PDB entry 2Z3Q | X-ray diffraction, 1.85 A resolution | chains A and B

Chain A:
Molecule: Interleukin-15
From: Homo sapiens
UniProtKB: P40933 (IL15_HUMAN); residues 1-114 here correspond to UniProt positions 49-162 (UniProt number = residue number + 48)
Amino-acid sequence (119 residues; row label = number of the first residue in the row; numbers below 1 keep their minus sign (Ala-4 is residue -4)):
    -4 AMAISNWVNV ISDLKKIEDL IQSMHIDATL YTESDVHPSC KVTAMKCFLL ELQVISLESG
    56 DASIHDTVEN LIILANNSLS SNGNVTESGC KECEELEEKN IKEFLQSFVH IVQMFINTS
Not modelled in the structure: 76-80
Differences from the reference sequence: expression tag (-4 to 0)
Curated features (UniProtKB/Swiss-Prot):
  - glycosylation: Asn79 (N-linked (GlcNAc...) asparagine)
Cystine bridges: Cys35-Cys85, Cys42-Cys88
From the paper describing this entry:
  - post-translational modification sites: Asn71, Asn79, Asn112 (proposed by the authors, not directly observed)

Chain B:
Molecule: Interleukin-15 receptor alpha chain
From: Homo sapiens
Notes: fragment: IL-15Ra, residues in database 31-132
UniProtKB: Q13261 (I15RA_HUMAN); residues 1-102 here correspond to UniProt positions 31-132 (UniProt number = residue number + 30)
Amino-acid sequence (107 residues; each row starts with the number of its first residue; numbers below 1 keep their minus sign (Ala-4 is residue -4)):
    -4 AMAISITCPP PMSVEHADIW VKSYSLYSRE RYICNSGFKR KAGTSSLTEC VLNKATNVAH
    56 WTTPSLKCIR DPALVHQRPA PPSTVTTAGV TPQPESLSPS GKEPAAS
Not modelled in the structure: -4 to -3, 79-102
Differences from the reference sequence: expression tag (-4 to 0)
Cystine bridges: Cys3-Cys45, Cys29-Cys63
From the paper describing this entry:
  - contacts within the chain: Gly32-Asp66 (hydrogen bond)

How chain A and chain B interact:
Residue-residue contacts (30):
  Asp22(A) - Arg26(B)  salt bridge
  Ala23(A) - Arg26(B)
  Thr24(A) - Arg35(B)  hydrogen bond (backbone-side chain)
  Leu25(A) - Arg35(B)
  Tyr26(A) - Lys34(B)
  Tyr26(A) - Arg35(B)  hydrogen bond (side chain-backbone)
  Tyr26(A) - Ala37(B)  hydrophobic
  Leu45(A) - Gly38(B)
  Glu46(A) - Arg35(B)  salt bridge
  Glu46(A) - Ala37(B)
  Glu46(A) - Gly38(B)  hydrogen bond (side chain-backbone)
  Val49(A) - Gly38(B)
  Val49(A) - Thr39(B)
  Leu52(A) - Ser40(B)
  Leu52(A) - Ser60(B)
  Glu53(A) - Arg24(B)  hydrogen bond (backbone-side chain)
  Glu53(A) - Arg26(B)  salt bridge
  Glu53(A) - Ser40(B)  hydrogen bond
  Glu53(A) - Leu42(B)
  Glu87(A) - Pro67(B)
  Glu87(A) - His71(B)  salt bridge
  Cys88(A) - Ala37(B)  hydrophobic
  Glu89(A) - Lys34(B)
  Glu89(A) - Arg35(B)
  Glu89(A) - Lys36(B)
  Glu89(A) - Ala37(B)  hydrogen bond (side chain-backbone)
  Glu89(A) - Ile64(B)
  Glu89(A) - Pro67(B)
  Glu90(A) - Pro67(B)
  Glu93(A) - Arg35(B)  salt bridge
Other interface residues (no listed pair), chain B (17 interface residues in all): Ser41, Asp66, Ala68
From the paper, about this interface:
  - residue pairs: Glu46(A)-Arg35(B) (salt bridge), Glu53(A)-Ser41(B), Glu53(A)-Arg26(B) (salt bridge), Glu87(A)-His71(B) (hydrogen bond), Pro67(B)-Glu87(A) (hydrophobic contact)
  - interface residues, chain A: Asp22(A), Thr24(A), Tyr26(A), Glu46(A), Glu53(A), Glu87(A), Glu89(A), Glu90(A), Glu93(A)
  - interface residues, chain B: Arg24(B), Arg26(B), Lys34(B), Arg35(B), Ala37(B), Gly38(B), Ser40(B), Ser41(B), Leu42(B), Pro67(B)

Summary:
Chain A and chain B form an interface of 15 and 17 residues respectively, with 6 hydrogen bonds and 5 salt
bridges. Polar pairs include Asp22(A)-Arg26(B), Glu46(A)-Arg35(B) and Glu53(A)-Arg26(B). The authors report
salt bridges between Glu46(A) and Arg35(B) and Glu53(A) and Arg26(B); a contact between Glu53(A) and Ser41(B);
a hydrogen bond between Glu87(A) and His71(B). The paper reports interface residues Asp22(A), Thr24(A) and
Arg24(B) among others; modification sites Asn71(A), Asn79(A) and Asn112(A).
Chain A is Interleukin-15 and chain B is Interleukin-15 receptor alpha chain, both from Homo sapiens; the
structure, Crystal structure of the IL-15/IL-15Ra complex, was determined by X-ray diffraction (same
publication as 2Z3R).
